Entry 6JXR (electron microscopy, 3.70 A resolution); this record covers chains b and m of the 8 polymer chains in the assembly.

# Chain b
Protein: T-cell surface glycoprotein CD3 zeta chain
Source organism: Homo sapiens
UniProtKB: P20963 (CD3Z_HUMAN); numbering as in UniProt (aligned over 1-164)
Sequence (164 residues; row label = number of the first residue in the row):
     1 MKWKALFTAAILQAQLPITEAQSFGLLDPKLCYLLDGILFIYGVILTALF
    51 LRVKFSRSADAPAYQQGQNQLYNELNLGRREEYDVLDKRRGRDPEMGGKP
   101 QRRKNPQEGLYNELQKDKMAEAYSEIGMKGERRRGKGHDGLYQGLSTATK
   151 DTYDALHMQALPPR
Not modelled in the structure: 1-23, 56-164
Swiss-Prot annotation at these positions:
  - modified residue: S58 (Phosphoserine), Y64 (Phosphotyrosine), Y72 (Phosphotyrosine), Y83 (Phosphotyrosine), Y111 (Phosphotyrosine), Y123 (Phosphotyrosine), Y142 (Phosphotyrosine), Y153 (Phosphotyrosine)
  - mutagenesis: D36 (D36E/L/V: Decreases cell surface expression of IgG Fc receptor complex)

# Chain m
Protein: T cell receptor alpha variable 12-3, Possible J 11 gene segment, T cell receptor alpha constant
Source organism: Homo sapiens
UniProtKB: chimeric construct of A0A0B4J271, A0N4Z6, P01848: residues 22-114 from A0A0B4J271 (TVAL3_HUMAN) positions 22-114 (same numbers); residues 116-132 from A0N4Z6 positions 4-20 (UniProt number = residue number - 112); residues 134-273 from P01848 positions 1-140 (UniProt number = residue number - 133)
Sequence (252 residues; each row starts with the number of its first residue):
    22 QQKEVEQDPGPLSVPEGAIVSLNCTYSNSAFQYFMWYRQYSRKGPELLMY
    72 TYSSGNKEDGRFTAQVDKSSKYISLFIRDSQPSDSATYLCAMSKGYSTLT
   122 FGKGTMLLVSPDIQNPDPAVYQLRDSKSSDKSVCLFTDFDSQTNVSQSKD
   172 SDVYITDKTVLDMRSMDFKSNSAVAWSNKSDFACANAFNNSIIPEDTFFP
   222 SPESSCDVKLVEKSFETDTNLNFQNLSVIGFRILLLKVAGFNLLMTLRLW
   272 SS
Not modelled in the structure: 22-25
Disulfide bonds: C45-C111, C155-C205
Construct notes: linker (115, 133)
Swiss-Prot annotation at these positions:
  - glycosylation (N-linked (GlcNAc...) asparagine): N44, N165, N199, N210, N246
  - region: C227 to S248 (Connecting peptide)

# Interface between chain b and chain m
Pairs across the interface - 8 pairs, chain b then chain m:
  G25(b) with E233(m)
  L26(b) with V229(m), hydrophobic
  Y33(b) with V249(m); R253(m)
  D36(b) with R253(m), salt bridge
  T47(b) with L264(m)
  L51(b) with L268(m), hydrophobic; W271(m)
Interface residues without a listed pair, chain b (7 interface residues in all): F55

# In short
The chain b/chain m interface involves 7 residues from each chain, with 1 salt bridge. Its one salt-bridged
contact is D36(b)-R253(m). Curated annotation (UniProt) lists one mutagenesis site on chain b.
Chain b is T-cell surface glycoprotein CD3 zeta chain and chain m is T cell receptor alpha variable 12-3,
Possible J 11 gene segment, T cell receptor alpha constant, both from Homo sapiens; the structure, Structure
of human T cell receptor-CD3 complex, was determined by electron microscopy.
